PDB entry 6YJ4 | electron microscopy, 2.70 A resolution | chains F and G of the 42 polymer chains in the assembly

# Chain F
Name: Subunit NUBM of NADH:Ubiquinone Oxidoreductase (Complex I)
From: Yarrowia lipolytica
Notes: EC 1.6.99.3, 7.1.1.2
Reference sequence: Q9UUU2 (Q9UUU2_YARLL); residue numbers follow UniProt; this construct covers 1-488
Amino-acid sequence (488 residues; numbered 1 to 488; the number before each row is that of its first residue):
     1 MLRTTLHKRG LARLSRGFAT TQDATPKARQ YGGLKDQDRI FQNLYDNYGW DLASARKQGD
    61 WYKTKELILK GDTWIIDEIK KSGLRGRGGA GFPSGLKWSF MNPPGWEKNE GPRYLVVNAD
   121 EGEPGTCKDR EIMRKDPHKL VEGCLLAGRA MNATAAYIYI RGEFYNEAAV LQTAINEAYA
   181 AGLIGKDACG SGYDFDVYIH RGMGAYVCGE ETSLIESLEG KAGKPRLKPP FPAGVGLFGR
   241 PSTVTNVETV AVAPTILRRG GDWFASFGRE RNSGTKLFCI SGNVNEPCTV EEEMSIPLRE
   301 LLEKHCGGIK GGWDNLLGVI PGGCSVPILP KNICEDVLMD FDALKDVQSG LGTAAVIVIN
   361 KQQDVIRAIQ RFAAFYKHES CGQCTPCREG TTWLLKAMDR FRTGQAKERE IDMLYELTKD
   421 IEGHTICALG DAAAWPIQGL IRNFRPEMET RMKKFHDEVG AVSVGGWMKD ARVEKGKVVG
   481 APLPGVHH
Not modelled in the structure: 1-28
Disulfide bonds: Cys-127/Cys-279
Bound ions: 4Fe-4S cluster Fe: Cys-381, Cys-384, Cys-387, Cys-427
Small-molecule neighbours:
  - FMN (flavin mononucleotide): Gly-86, Arg-87, Gly-88, Ala-90, Phe-92, Ser-94, Lys-97, Asn-118, Asp-120, Glu-121, Gly-122, Tyr-206, Val-207, Gly-209, Glu-210, Glu-211, Val-244, Thr-245, Asn-246, Thr-249, Ala-428, Leu-429
  - 4Fe-4S cluster (SF4): Val-207, Pro-225, Ser-380, Cys-381, Gly-382, Gln-383, Cys-384, Cys-387, Arg-388, Thr-425, Ile-426, Cys-427, Leu-429, Gly-430

# Chain G
Name: Subunit NUAM of NADH:Ubiquinone Oxidoreductase (Complex I)
From: Yarrowia lipolytica
Notes: EC 1.6.99.3
Reference sequence: Q9UUU3 (Q9UUU3_YARLL); numbering as in UniProt (aligned over 1-728)
Amino-acid sequence (728 residues; row label = number of the first residue in the row):
     1 MLSRNLSKFA RAGLIRPATT STHTRLFSVS ARRLAEIELT IDGHKVSIEA GSALIQACEK
    61 AGVTVPRYCY HDKLAIAGNC RMCLVDVERA PKPVASCAYP VAPGMVVRTD TERVKQAREN
   121 VMEMMLQNHP LDCPVCDQGG ECDLQDQSMR YGRDRGRFTE ITGKRSTEDK NIGPLVKTSM
   181 NRCIHCTRCV RFANDIAGAP ELGSSGRGND MQIGTYLEKN LNTELSGNVI DLCPVGALTN
   241 KPYAFRARPW ELKKTESIDV MDAVGSNIRI DSKGVEVMRV IPRVHEDVNE EWINDKSRFA
   301 CDGLKTQRLT TPLIRVGDKF VNATWDDALS TIAKAYQQKA PKGDEFKAVA GALVEVESMV
   361 ALKDMTNALG SENTTTDTPN GNSAPAHGIT FRSNYLFNSS IAGIEDADAI LLVGTNPRRE
   421 AAVMNARIRK AWLRQELEIA SVGPTLDATF DVAELGNTHA DLEKALSGEF GEVLKNAKNP
   481 LIIVGSGITD REDAGAFFNT IGKFVESTPS VLNENWNGYN VLQRSASRAG AYDIGFTPSD
   541 EASKTTPKMV WLLGADEVAA SDIPADAFVV YQGHNGDVGA QFADVVLPGA AYTEKAGTYV
   601 NTEGRSQISR AATGPPGGAR EDWKILRAVS EYLGVALPYE DAYEVRDRLA EISPSLVRYD
   661 LVEPTVFGDV AVQHSLVGPN GSVTPSSAPL TETIENFYMT DSISRSSPTM AKSSIAFNKD
   721 NKKNQAFA
Not modelled in the structure: 1-34
Bound ions: 2Fe-2S cluster Fe: Cys-69, Cys-80, Cys-83, Cys-97; 4Fe-4S cluster Fe site 1: His-129, Cys-133, Cys-136, Cys-142; 4Fe-4S cluster Fe site 2: Cys-183, Cys-186, Cys-189, Cys-233
Small-molecule neighbours:
  - 2Fe-2S cluster (FES): Arg-67, Tyr-68, Cys-69, Tyr-70, Ala-77, Gly-78, Asn-79, Cys-80, Arg-81, Met-82, Cys-83, Ala-95, Cys-97
  - 4Fe-4S cluster (SF4), molecule 1: His-129, Pro-130, Asp-132, Cys-133, Cys-136, Gln-138, Gly-139, Cys-142, Leu-144, Gln-145, Arg-182, Val-235, Gly-236
  - 4Fe-4S cluster (SF4), molecule 2: Met-180, Cys-183, Ile-184, His-185, Cys-186, Thr-187, Arg-188, Cys-189, Ile-213, Cys-233, Pro-234, Val-235, Ala-237, Leu-238

# Interface between chain F and chain G
Residue-residue contacts - 67 pairs, chain F then chain G:
  Gly-204(F) / Arg-207(G)  hydrogen bond (backbone-side chain)
  Ala-205(F) / Arg-207(G)
  Lys-224(F) / Ser-204(G)
  Lys-224(F) / Met-211(G)  hydrogen bond
  Leu-227(F) / Gly-78(G)
  Leu-227(F) / Arg-81(G)
  Leu-227(F) / Ala-98(G)  hydrophobic
  Pro-229(F) / Pro-100(G)
  Lys-377(F) / Asn-209(G)
  His-378(F) / Arg-207(G)  hydrogen bond (backbone-side chain)
  Glu-379(F) / Arg-207(G)  salt bridge
  Ser-380(F) / Arg-207(G)
  Ser-380(F) / Gly-208(G)  hydrogen bond (backbone-backbone)
  Cys-381(F) / Arg-207(G)
  Cys-381(F) / Gly-208(G)  hydrogen bond (backbone-backbone)
  Gly-382(F) / Gly-208(G)
  Gly-382(F) / Met-211(G)
  Gln-383(F) / Asn-79(G)
  Cys-384(F) / Asn-79(G)
  Thr-385(F) / Asn-79(G)  hydrogen bond (backbone-backbone)
  Thr-385(F) / Cys-80(G)
  Thr-385(F) / Met-125(G)
  Arg-388(F) / Ile-184(G)  hydrogen bond (side chain-backbone)
  Arg-388(F) / His-185(G)  hydrogen bond
  Arg-388(F) / Asn-209(G)
  Glu-389(F) / Met-124(G)
  Glu-389(F) / Gln-127(G)  hydrogen bond (backbone-side chain)
  Glu-389(F) / Asn-128(G)  hydrogen bond
  Glu-389(F) / Arg-165(G)  salt bridge
  Glu-389(F) / Asn-209(G)
  Gly-390(F) / Met-124(G)
  Gly-390(F) / Gln-127(G)
  Thr-392(F) / Asn-209(G)
  Trp-393(F) / Glu-123(G)
  Trp-393(F) / Met-124(G)  hydrophobic
  Trp-393(F) / Gln-127(G)
  Trp-393(F) / Arg-157(G)
  Trp-393(F) / Phe-158(G)
  Trp-393(F) / Glu-160(G)
  Lys-396(F) / Glu-160(G)
  Lys-396(F) / Thr-162(G)  hydrogen bond
  Lys-396(F) / Gly-163(G)  hydrogen bond (side chain-backbone)
  Arg-400(F) / Glu-160(G)  salt bridge
  Met-413(F) / Arg-157(G)
  Glu-416(F) / Arg-157(G)
  Leu-417(F) / Glu-123(G)
  Asp-420(F) / Asn-120(G)  hydrogen bond
  Asp-420(F) / Glu-123(G)
  Gly-423(F) / Lys-92(G)
  His-424(F) / Arg-81(G)
  His-424(F) / Leu-84(G)
  His-424(F) / Ala-117(G)
  His-424(F) / Asn-120(G)
  Thr-425(F) / Arg-81(G)
  Ile-426(F) / Gly-78(G)
  Val-464(F) / Thr-159(G)
  Gly-465(F) / Thr-159(G)
  Gly-465(F) / Glu-160(G)
  Gly-465(F) / Ile-161(G)  hydrogen bond (backbone-backbone)
  Gly-466(F) / Ile-161(G)
  Trp-467(F) / Thr-159(G)  hydrogen bond (side chain-backbone)
  Trp-467(F) / Ile-161(G)  hydrophobic
  Val-478(F) / Ile-161(G)  hydrophobic
  Pro-482(F) / Ile-161(G)
  Leu-483(F) / Ile-161(G)  hydrophobic
  Pro-484(F) / Thr-162(G)
  Val-486(F) / Thr-162(G)
Interface residues without a listed pair, chain F (43 interface residues in all): Pro-386, Ala-397, Gln-405, Lys-419, Ala-481
Interface residues without a listed pair, chain G (33 interface residues in all): Pro-93, Tyr-99, Val-121

# Summary
The interface between chain F and chain G involves 43 residues on one side and 33 on the other; the contacts
include 15 hydrogen bonds and 3 salt bridges. Polar contacts include Glu-379(F)/Arg-207(G),
Glu-389(F)/Arg-165(G) and Arg-400(F)/Glu-160(G). Bound to chain F: flavin mononucleotide and 4Fe-4S cluster.
Chain F is Subunit NUBM of NADH:Ubiquinone Oxidoreductase (Complex I) and chain G is Subunit NUAM of
NADH:Ubiquinone Oxidoreductase (Complex I), both from Yarrowia lipolytica; the structure, Structure of
Yarrowia lipolytica complex I at 2.7 A, was determined by electron microscopy.
